6XKR - chains L and P of the 3 polymer chains in the assembly; structure by X-ray diffraction, 2.59 A resolution.

[Chain L]
Name: Sasanlimab Fab Light chain
From: Homo sapiens
Notes: antibody fragment or engineered binder
Sequence (220 residues; row label = number of the first residue in the row):
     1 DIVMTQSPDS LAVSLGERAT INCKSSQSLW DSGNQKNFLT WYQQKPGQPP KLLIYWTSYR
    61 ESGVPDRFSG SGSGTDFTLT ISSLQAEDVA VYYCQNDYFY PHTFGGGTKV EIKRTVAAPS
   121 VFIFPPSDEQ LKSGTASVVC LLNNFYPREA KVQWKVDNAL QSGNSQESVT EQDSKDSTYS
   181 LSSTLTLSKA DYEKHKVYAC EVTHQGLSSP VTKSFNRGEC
Disulfide bonds: Cys-23/Cys-94, Cys-140/Cys-200

[Chain P]
Name: Programmed cell death protein 1
From: Homo sapiens
Reference sequence: Q15116 (PDCD1_HUMAN); numbering as in UniProt (aligned over 32-160)
Sequence (141 residues; each row starts with the number of its first residue):
    32 WNPPTFSPAL LVVTEGDNAT FTCSFSNTSE SFVLNWYRMS PSNQTDKLAA FPEDRSQPGQ
    92 DCRFRVTQLP NGRDFHMSVV RARRNDSGTY LCGAISLAPK AQIKESLRAE LRVTERRAEV
   152 PTAHPSPSPG SGSHHHHHHH H
Unresolved in the structure: 145-172
Sequence notes: expression tag (161-172)
Disulfide bonds: Cys-54/Cys-123
UniProt features mapped onto this chain:
  - region: Met-70 to Asp-77 (Interaction with CD274/PDCD1L1), Asn-74 to Gln-99 (Pembrolizumab binding)
  - glycosylation (N-linked (GlcNAc...) asparagine): Asn-49, Asn-58, Asn-74, Asn-116
  - mutagenesis: Asn-49 (N49A: Decreased N-glycosylation without affecting binding to binding to nivolumab drug), Asn-58 (N58A: Decreased N-glycosylation without affecting binding to binding to nivolumab drug), Asn-74 (N74A: Decreased N-glycosylation without affecting binding to binding to nivolumab drug), Asn-116 (N116A: Decreased N-glycosylation without affecting binding to binding to nivolumab drug)

[Chain L / chain P interface]
Pairs across the interface - 22 pairs, chain L then chain P:
  Asn-34(L) / Gln-133(P)
  Asn-34(L) / Ile-134(P)  hydrogen bond (side chain-backbone)
  Lys-36(L) / Glu-136(P)  salt bridge
  Phe-38(L) / Ile-134(P)  hydrophobic
  Ile-54(L) / Gln-75(P)
  Tyr-55(L) / Tyr-68(P)
  Trp-56(L) / Tyr-68(P)
  Trp-56(L) / Ile-134(P)  hydrophobic
  Ser-58(L) / Gln-75(P)
  Ser-58(L) / Thr-76(P)  hydrogen bond (backbone-backbone)
  Tyr-59(L) / Tyr-68(P)  hydrophobic
  Tyr-59(L) / Thr-76(P)
  Tyr-59(L) / Glu-136(P)  hydrogen bond
  Arg-60(L) / Ser-71(P)
  Arg-60(L) / Gln-75(P)
  Arg-60(L) / Thr-76(P)  hydrogen bond (backbone-backbone)
  Arg-60(L) / Asp-77(P)  salt bridge
  Ser-62(L) / Lys-78(P)  hydrogen bond (side chain-backbone)
  Ser-62(L) / Pro-89(P)
  Gly-63(L) / Gly-90(P)
  Ser-69(L) / Gln-75(P)  hydrogen bond
  Gly-70(L) / Gln-75(P)
Other interface residues (no listed pair), chain P (15 interface residues in all): Ser-73, Asn-74, Ile-126, Ala-132

[In short]
13 residues of chain L and 15 residues of chain P are in contact, with 6 hydrogen bonds and 2 salt bridges.
Among the polar pairs are Lys-36(L)/Glu-136(P), Arg-60(L)/Asp-77(P) and Asn-34(L)/Ile-134(P). Curated
annotation (UniProt) lists 4 mutagenesis sites on chain P.
Here chain L is Sasanlimab Fab Light chain and chain P is Programmed cell death protein 1, both from Homo
sapiens. Entry 6XKR (Structure of Sasanlimab Fab in complex with PD-1) was determined by X-ray diffraction.
